6ZJL - chains A and H of the 15 polymer chains in the assembly; structure by electron microscopy, 4.30 A resolution (low resolution: residue-level contacts below are approximate; hydrogen-bond / salt-bridge calls are withheld).

== Chain A ==
Name: NADH-quinone oxidoreductase subunit 7
From: Thermus thermophilus
Notes: EC 7.1.1.-
Reference sequence: Q56217 (NQO7_THET8); numbering as in UniProt (aligned over 1-119)
Chain sequence (119 residues; each row starts with the number of its first residue):
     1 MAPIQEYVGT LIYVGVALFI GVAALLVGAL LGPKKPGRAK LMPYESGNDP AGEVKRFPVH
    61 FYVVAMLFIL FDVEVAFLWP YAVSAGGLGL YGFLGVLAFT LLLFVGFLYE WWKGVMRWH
Not modelled in the structure: 118-119

== Chain H ==
Name: NADH-quinone oxidoreductase subunit 8
From: Thermus thermophilus
Notes: EC 7.1.1.-
Reference sequence: Q60019 (NQO8_THET8); residue numbers follow UniProt; this construct covers 1-365
Chain sequence (365 residues; row label = number of the first residue in the row):
     1 MTWSYPVDPY WMVALKALLV VVGLLTAFAF MTLIERRLLA RFQVRMGPNR VGPFGLLQPL
    61 ADAIKSIFKE DIVVAQADRF LFVLAPLISV VFALLAFGLI PFGPPGSFFG YQPWVINLDL
   121 GILYLFAVSE LAVYGIFLSG WASGSKYSLL GSLRSSASLI SYELGLGLAL LAPVLLVGSL
   181 NLNDIVNWQK EHGWLFLYAF PAFLVYLIAS MAEAARTPFD LPEAEQELVG GYHTEYSSIK
   241 WALFQMAEYI HFITASALIP TLFLGGWTMP VLEVPYLWMF LKIAFFLFFF IWIRATWFRL
   301 RYDQLLRFGW GFLFPLALLW FLVTALVVAL DLPRTYLLYL SALSFLVLLG AVLYTPKPAR
   361 KGGGA
Not modelled in the structure: 1, 355-365

== Interface between chain A and chain H ==
Residue-residue contacts (93; chain A residue first):
  M1(A) with W3(H)
  A2(A) with W3(H); D119(H)
  P3(A) with T2(H); D119(H)
  Q5(A) with V7(H); Y10(H)
  E6(A) with T2(H); W114(H); I116(H); N117(H); L118(H)
  Y7(A) with L118(H); D119(H); L120(H)
  V8(A) with Y10(H)
  G9(A) with V13(H); I116(H)
  T10(A) with I116(H); L118(H); Y124(H)
  I12(A) with Y10(H); V13(H)
  Y13(A) with L94(H); L95(H); A96(H); F97(H); G98(H); V115(H)
  V14(A) with L95(H)
  V16(A) with A17(H); L18(H); V21(H)
  I20(A) with V21(H)
  G21(A) with L87(H)
  V22(A) with L87(H)
  L25(A) with V83(H); L87(H); I239(H)
  G28(A) with I67(H); I239(H)
  L31(A) with F68(H); K69(H)
  G32(A) with K69(H)
  P33(A) with E70(H)
  K34(A) with E70(H)
  K35(A) with E70(H)
  K40(A) with E70(H); I72(H); V74(H)
  L41(A) with A75(H)
  P43(A) with A75(H); Q76(H)
  Y44(A) with E235(H)
  N48(A) with Q76(H)
  D49(A) with Q76(H); K146(H)
  P50(A) with Y147(H)
  A51(A) with Y147(H)
  E53(A) with K146(H)
  F57(A) with L149(H); L150(H)
  F61(A) with L150(H); L153(H)
  V64(A) with A157(H); S161(H)
  L67(A) with W310(H)
  F68(A) with I160(H); E163(H); L164(H)
  F71(A) with L164(H)
  D72(A) with F126(H)
  V75(A) with L164(H)
  W79(A) with I122(H); L123(H); F126(H); L171(H)
  A82(A) with V174(H); L175(H)
  V83(A) with G178(H); L180(H)
  A85(A) with L175(H)
  L90(A) with L330(H)
  F93(A) with L322(H); A325(H); L326(H); A329(H)
  L97(A) with L322(H)
  F104(A) with L318(H)
  F107(A) with W310(H); P315(H)
  E110(A) with W310(H)
  V115(A) with L306(H)
Also at the interface, not in a pair above, chain A (65 interface residues in all): I4, A17, L18, A24, V27, A29, P36, L78, Y81, G86, G89, V96, T100, W111
Also at the interface, not in a pair above, chain H (77 interface residues in all): D8, A14, L25, V91, E130, G144, S145, R154, G167, L168, S179, T234, K240, G311, F314, F321, D331

== In short ==
Chain A and chain H form an interface of 65 and 77 residues respectively.
Chain A is NADH-quinone oxidoreductase subunit 7 and chain H is NADH-quinone oxidoreductase subunit 8, both
from Thermus thermophilus; the structure, Respiratory complex I from Thermus thermophilus, NAD+ dataset, major
state, was determined by electron microscopy (same publication as 6I0D, 6I1P, 6Q8O, 6Q8W, 6Q8X, 6Y11 and 3
further entries).
